PDB entry 4TT4 | X-ray diffraction, 2.70 A resolution | chains A and B of the 3 polymer chains in the assembly

[Chain A (and B)]
Name: ATPase family AAA domain-containing protein 2
Organism: Homo sapiens
Notes: EC 3.6.1.3; fragment: bromodomain; chain B of this document is another copy of the same molecule, construct and numbering; everything in this record applies to it too
UniProt: Q6PL18 (ATAD2_HUMAN); numbering as in UniProt (aligned over 981-1108)
Sequence (130 residues; each row starts with the number of its first residue):
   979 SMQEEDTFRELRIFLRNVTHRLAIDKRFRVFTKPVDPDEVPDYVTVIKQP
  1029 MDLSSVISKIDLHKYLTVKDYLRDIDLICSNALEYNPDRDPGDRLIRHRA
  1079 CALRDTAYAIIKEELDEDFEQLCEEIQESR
Construct notes: expression tag (979-980)

[Chain A / chain B interface]
Contacting residue pairs - 12 pairs, chain A then chain B:
  Gln-981(A) with His-1076(B)
  Glu-982(A) with His-1076(B)
  Glu-988(A) with Arg-1072(B), salt bridge
  Asp-1094(A) with Pro-1069(B)
  Asp-1096(A) with Pro-1069(B); Gly-1070(B)
  Phe-1097(A) with Pro-1069(B)
  Gln-1099(A) with Leu-1073(B)
  Leu-1100(A) with Leu-1073(B), hydrophobic; His-1076(B)
  Glu-1103(A) with Arg-1005(B); Arg-1077(B), salt bridge

[In short]
9 residues of chain A and 7 residues of chain B are in contact; the contacts include 2 salt bridges. Polar
contacts include Glu-988(A)/Arg-1072(B) and Glu-1103(A)/Arg-1077(B).
Chain A and chain B are both ATPase family AAA domain-containing protein 2 (Homo sapiens); the structure,
Crystal structure of ATAD2A bromodomain complexed with H3(1-21)K14Ac peptide, was determined by X-ray
diffraction, deposited together with 4TT2, 4TT6, 4TTE, 4TU4 and 4TU6.
